2QSH - chains W and A of the 4 polymer chains in the assembly; structure by X-ray diffraction, 2.81 A resolution.

== Chain W ==
Molecule: top strand of the mismatch DNA
Sequence (24 nucleotides; numbered 1 to 24; the number before each row is that of its first residue):
     1 TTGACTCAAC ATCCTTTGCT ACAA

== Chain A ==
Protein: DNA repair protein RAD4
Organism: Saccharomyces cerevisiae
Reference sequence: P14736 (RAD4_YEAST); numbering as in UniProt (aligned over 101-632)
Sequence (538 residues; row label = number of the first residue in the row):
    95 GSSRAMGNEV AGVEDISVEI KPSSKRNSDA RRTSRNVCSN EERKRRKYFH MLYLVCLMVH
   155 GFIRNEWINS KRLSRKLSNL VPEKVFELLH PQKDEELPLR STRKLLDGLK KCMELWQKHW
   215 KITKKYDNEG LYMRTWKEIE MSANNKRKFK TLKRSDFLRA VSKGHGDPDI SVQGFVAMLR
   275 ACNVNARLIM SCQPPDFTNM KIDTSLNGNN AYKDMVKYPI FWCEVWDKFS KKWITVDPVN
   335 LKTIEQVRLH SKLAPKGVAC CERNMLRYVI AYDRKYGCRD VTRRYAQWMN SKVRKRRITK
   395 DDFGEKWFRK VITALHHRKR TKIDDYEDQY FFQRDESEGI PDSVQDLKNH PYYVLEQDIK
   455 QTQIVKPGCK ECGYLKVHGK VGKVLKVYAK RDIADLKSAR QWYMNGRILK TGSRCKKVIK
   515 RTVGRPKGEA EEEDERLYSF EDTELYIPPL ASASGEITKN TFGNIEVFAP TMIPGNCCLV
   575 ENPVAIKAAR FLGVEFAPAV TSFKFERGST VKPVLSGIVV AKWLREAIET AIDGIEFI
Unresolved in the structure: 95-122, 518-525
Differences from the reference sequence: expression tag (95-100)
Swiss-Prot annotation at these positions:
  - DNA-binding region: Asp250 to Phe269

== How chain W and chain A interact ==
Contacting residue pairs - 31 pairs, chain W then chain A:
  DT2(W) with Val352(A), phosphate contact; His472(A), base contact
  DG3(W) with Gln439(A), sugar contact; His472(A), hydrogen bond to the sugar
  DA4(W) with Ser437(A), phosphate contact; Val438(A), hydrogen bond to the phosphate; Gln439(A), hydrogen bond to the phosphate; Val471(A), sugar contact; His472(A), sugar contact
  DC5(W) with Val471(A), phosphate contact
  DA8(W) with Arg129(A), hydrogen bond to the base
  DA9(W) with Arg129(A), hydrogen bond to the sugar
  DC10(W) with Arg126(A), salt bridge to the phosphate
  DA11(W) with Asn134(A), phosphate contact
  DT12(W) with Asn134(A), hydrogen bond to the phosphate
  DC14(W) with Gln495(A), phosphate contact
  DT15(W) with Gln495(A), hydrogen bond to the phosphate; Phe599(A), stacking on the base
  DT16(W) with Arg494(A), sugar contact; Gln495(A), base contact; Phe597(A), phosphate contact; Phe599(A), base contact
  DT17(W) with Arg494(A), salt bridge to the phosphate; Asn554(A), hydrogen bond to the base; Phe556(A), stacking on the base; Asn558(A), base contact; Glu560(A), base contact; Val594(A), base contact; Phe597(A), base contact; Pro607(A), sugar contact
  DG18(W) with Thr604(A), hydrogen bond to the base
Other interface residues (no listed pair), chain A (27 interface residues in all): Arg137, Asp436, Lys477, Met498, Arg515, Val605, Lys606

== In short ==
14 residues of chain W face 27 of chain A across their interface, with 9 hydrogen bonds, 2 salt bridges and 2
aromatic stacking contacts. Polar pairs include DA8(W)-Arg129(A), DT17(W)-Asn554(A) and DG18(W)-Thr604(A).
Here chain W is top strand of the mismatch DNA and chain A is DNA repair protein RAD4 (Saccharomyces
cerevisiae). Entry 2QSH (Crystal structure of Rad4-Rad23 bound to a mismatch DNA) was determined by X-ray
diffraction together with 2QSF and 2QSG from the same study.
